Entry 6LX3 (electron microscopy, 3.15 A resolution); this record covers chains D and J of the 6 polymer chains in the assembly.

[Chain D]
Molecule: Interleukin-2, Immunoglobulin heavy constant alpha 1
Source organism: Homo sapiens
Reference sequence: chimeric construct of P60568, P01876: residues 182-202 from P60568 (IL2_HUMAN) positions 1-21 (UniProt number = residue number - 181); residues 241-472 from P01876 positions 122-353 (UniProt number = residue number - 119)
Chain sequence (291 residues; row label = number of the first residue in the row):
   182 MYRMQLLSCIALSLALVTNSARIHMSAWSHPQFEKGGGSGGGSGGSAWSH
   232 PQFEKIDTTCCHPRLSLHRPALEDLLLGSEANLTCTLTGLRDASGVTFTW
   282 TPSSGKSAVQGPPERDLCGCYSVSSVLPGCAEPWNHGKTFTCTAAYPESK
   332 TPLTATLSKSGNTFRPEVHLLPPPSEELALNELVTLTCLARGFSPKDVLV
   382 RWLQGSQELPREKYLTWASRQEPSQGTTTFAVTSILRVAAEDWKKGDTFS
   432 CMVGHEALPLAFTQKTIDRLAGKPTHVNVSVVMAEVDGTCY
Not modelled in the structure: 182-243, 296-301
Disulfides: Cys266-Cys323, Cys369-Cys432
Construct notes: linker (203-240)
Curated features (UniProtKB/Swiss-Prot):
  - glycosylation: Asn263 (N-linked (GlcNAc...) (complex) asparagine)
Reported in the primary citation:
  - conformationally variable residues (side-chain flip): Cys311

[Chain J]
Molecule: Immunoglobulin J chain
Source organism: Homo sapiens
Reference sequence: P01591 (IGJ_HUMAN); residues -22 to 136 here correspond to UniProt positions 1-159 (UniProt number = residue number + 23)
Chain sequence (167 residues; numbered -22 to 144; the number before each row is that of its first residue; numbers below 1 keep their minus sign (Met-22 is residue -22)):
   -22 MKNHLLFWGVLAVFIKAVHVKAQEDERIVLVDNKCKCARITSRIIRSSED
    28 PNEDIVERNIRIIVPLNNRENISDPTSPLRTRFVYHLSDLCKKCDPTEVE
    78 LDNQIVTATQSNICDEDSATETCYTYDRNKCYTAVVPLVYGGETKMVETA
   128 LTPDACYPDHHHHHHHH
Not modelled in the structure: -22 to 2, 92-97, 137-144
Disulfides: Cys12-Cys100, Cys71-Cys91, Cys108-Cys133
Construct notes: expression tag (137-144)
Curated features (UniProtKB/Swiss-Prot):
  - modified residue: Gln0 (Pyrrolidone carboxylic acid)
  - glycosylation: Asn48 (N-linked (GlcNAc...) (complex) asparagine)

[Interface between chain D and chain J]
Contacting residue pairs (84):
  Leu258(D) with Leu78(J), hydrophobic; Gln81(J); Val83(J), hydrophobic
  Pro347(D) with Asn89(J)
  Glu348(D) with Asn89(J)
  Val349(D) with Asn89(J), hydrogen bond (backbone-side chain)
  Leu384(D) with Val76(J), hydrophobic
  Glu389(D) with Leu78(J); Asp79(J), hydrogen bond (side chain-backbone)
  Lys425(D) with Arg23(J); Pro28(J); Asn29(J)
  Met433(D) with Val76(J), hydrophobic; Leu78(J), hydrophobic; Val83(J), hydrophobic; Ala85(J), hydrophobic
  Leu441(D) with Pro73(J), hydrophobic; Thr84(J); Thr86(J)
  Phe443(D) with Leu78(J), hydrophobic; Thr84(J); Ala85(J); Thr86(J), hydrogen bond (backbone-side chain)
  Thr444(D) with Thr86(J)
  Gln445(D) with Thr74(J); Ala85(J); Gln87(J)
  Lys446(D) with Asn89(J)
  Arg450(D) with Ile21(J); Asp31(J), salt bridge; Val33(J)
  Leu451(D) with Ile5(J), hydrophobic; Leu7(J); Ser19(J); Arg20(J); Ile21(J), hydrophobic; Val33(J), hydrophobic
  Gly453(D) with Arg35(J)
  Lys454(D) with Arg35(J)
  Pro455(D) with Arg35(J)
  Thr456(D) with Asp31(J); Ile32(J); Val33(J)
  His457(D) with Ile32(J); Val33(J), hydrogen bond (backbone-backbone); Glu34(J); Arg35(J), hydrogen bond (backbone-backbone)
  Val458(D) with Arg35(J); Ile37(J), hydrophobic
  Asn459(D) with Glu34(J); Arg35(J), hydrogen bond (backbone-backbone); Asn36(J); Ile37(J), hydrogen bond (backbone-backbone)
  Val460(D) with Ile37(J)
  Ser461(D) with Ile37(J), hydrogen bond (backbone-backbone); Arg38(J); Ile39(J), hydrogen bond (backbone-backbone)
  Val462(D) with Ile39(J); Val41(J), hydrophobic
  Val463(D) with Ile39(J), hydrogen bond (backbone-backbone); Ile40(J); Val41(J), hydrogen bond (backbone-backbone)
  Met464(D) with Val41(J), hydrophobic; Leu43(J), hydrophobic
  Ala465(D) with Val41(J), hydrogen bond (backbone-backbone); Pro42(J); Leu43(J)
  Glu466(D) with Pro42(J); Leu43(J); Asn44(J)
  Asp468(D) with Ile40(J); Val41(J); Pro42(J)
  Gly469(D) with Asn45(J); Tyr103(J)
  Thr470(D) with Tyr103(J); Asp104(J); Arg105(J), hydrogen bond (backbone-backbone)
  Cys471(D) with Lys11(J), hydrogen bond; Cys14(J), disulfide; Thr102(J); Tyr103(J)
  Tyr472(D) with Lys11(J); Arg105(J)
Interface residues without a listed pair, chain D (39 interface residues in all): Gly259, Asn362, Arg382, Arg392, Lys426
Interface residues without a listed pair, chain J (44 interface residues in all): Asn10, Glu77, Ser88
Inter-chain disulfides: Cys471(D)-Cys14(J)
Interface features reported in the paper:
  - residue pairs: Leu441(D)-Thr86(J), Cys471(D)-Cys14(J) (covalent link), Arg105(J)-Tyr472(D)
  - interface residues, chain D: Leu258(D), Arg382(D), Leu384(D), Met433(D), Phe443(D)
  - interface residues, chain J: Val76(J), Leu78(J), Val83(J), Thr86(J)

[Summary]
39 residues of chain D and 44 residues of chain J are in contact; the contacts include 1 disulfide bond, 14
hydrogen bonds and 1 salt bridge. Polar pairs include Arg450(D)-Asp31(J), Val349(D)-Asn89(J) and
Glu389(D)-Asp79(J). The paper describes contacts between Leu441(D) and Thr86(J), Cys471(D) and Cys14(J) and
Arg105(J) and Tyr472(D). From the paper: interface residues Leu258(D), Arg382(D) and Val76(J) among others;
conformational variability at Cys311(D).
Here chain D is Interleukin-2, Immunoglobulin heavy constant alpha 1 and chain J is Immunoglobulin J chain,
both from Homo sapiens. Entry 6LX3 (Cryo-EM structure of human secretory immunoglobulin A) was determined by
electron microscopy together with 6LXW from the same study.
